PDB entry 1NIK | X-ray diffraction, 4.10 A resolution (low resolution: residue-level contacts below are approximate; hydrogen-bond / salt-bridge calls are withheld) | chains A and I of the 12 polymer chains in the assembly

[Chain A]
Protein: RPB1
From: Saccharomyces cerevisiae
Notes: EC 2.7.7.6
Reference sequence: P04050 (RPB1_YEAST); residue numbers follow UniProt; this construct covers 1-1733
Sequence (1733 residues; each row starts with the number of its first residue):
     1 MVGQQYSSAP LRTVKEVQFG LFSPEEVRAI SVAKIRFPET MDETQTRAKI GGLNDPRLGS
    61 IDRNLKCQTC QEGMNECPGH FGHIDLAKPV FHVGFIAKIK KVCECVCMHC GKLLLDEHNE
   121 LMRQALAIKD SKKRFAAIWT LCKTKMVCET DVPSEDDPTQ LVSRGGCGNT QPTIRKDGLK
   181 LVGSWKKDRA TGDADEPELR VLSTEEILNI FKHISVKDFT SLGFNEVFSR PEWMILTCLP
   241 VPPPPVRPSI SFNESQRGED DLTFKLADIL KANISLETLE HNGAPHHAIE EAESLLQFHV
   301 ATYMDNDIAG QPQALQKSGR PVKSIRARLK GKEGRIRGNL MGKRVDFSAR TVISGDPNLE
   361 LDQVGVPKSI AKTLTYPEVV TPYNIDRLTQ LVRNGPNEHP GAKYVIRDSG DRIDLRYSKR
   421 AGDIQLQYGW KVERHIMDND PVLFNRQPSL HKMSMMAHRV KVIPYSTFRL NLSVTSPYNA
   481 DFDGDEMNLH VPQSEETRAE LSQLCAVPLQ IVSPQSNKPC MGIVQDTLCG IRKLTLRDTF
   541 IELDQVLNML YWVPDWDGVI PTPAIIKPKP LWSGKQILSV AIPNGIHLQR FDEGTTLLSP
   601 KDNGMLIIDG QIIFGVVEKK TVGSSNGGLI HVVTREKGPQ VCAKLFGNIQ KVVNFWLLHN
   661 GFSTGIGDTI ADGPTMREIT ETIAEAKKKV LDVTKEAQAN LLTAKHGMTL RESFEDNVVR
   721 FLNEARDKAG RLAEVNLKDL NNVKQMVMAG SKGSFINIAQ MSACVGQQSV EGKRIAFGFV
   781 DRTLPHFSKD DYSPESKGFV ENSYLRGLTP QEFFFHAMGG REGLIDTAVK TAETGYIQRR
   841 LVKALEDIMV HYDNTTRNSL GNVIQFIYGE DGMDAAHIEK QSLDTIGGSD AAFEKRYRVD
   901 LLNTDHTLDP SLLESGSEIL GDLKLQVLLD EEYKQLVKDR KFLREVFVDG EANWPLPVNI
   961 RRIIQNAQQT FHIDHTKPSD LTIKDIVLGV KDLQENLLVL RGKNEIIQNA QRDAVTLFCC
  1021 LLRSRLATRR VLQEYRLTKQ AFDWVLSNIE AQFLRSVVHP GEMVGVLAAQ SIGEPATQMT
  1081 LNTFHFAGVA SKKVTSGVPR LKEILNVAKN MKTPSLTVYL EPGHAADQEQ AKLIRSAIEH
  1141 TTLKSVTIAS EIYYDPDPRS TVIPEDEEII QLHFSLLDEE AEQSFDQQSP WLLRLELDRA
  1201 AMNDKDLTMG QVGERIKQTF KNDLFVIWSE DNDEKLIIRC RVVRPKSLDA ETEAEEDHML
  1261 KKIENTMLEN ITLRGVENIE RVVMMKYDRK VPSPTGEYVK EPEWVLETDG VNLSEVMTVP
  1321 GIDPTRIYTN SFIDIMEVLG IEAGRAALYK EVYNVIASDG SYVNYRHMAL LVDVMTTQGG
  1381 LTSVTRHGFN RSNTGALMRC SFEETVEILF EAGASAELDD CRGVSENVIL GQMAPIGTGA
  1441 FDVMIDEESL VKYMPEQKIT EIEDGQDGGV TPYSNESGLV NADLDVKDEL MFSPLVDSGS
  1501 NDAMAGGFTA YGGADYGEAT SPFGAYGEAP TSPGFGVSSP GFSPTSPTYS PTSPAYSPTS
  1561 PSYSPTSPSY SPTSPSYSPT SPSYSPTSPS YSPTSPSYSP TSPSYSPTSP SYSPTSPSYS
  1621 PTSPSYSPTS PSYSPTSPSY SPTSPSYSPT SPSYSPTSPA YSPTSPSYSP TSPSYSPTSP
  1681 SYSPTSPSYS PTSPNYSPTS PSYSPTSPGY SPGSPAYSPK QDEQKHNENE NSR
Disordered / not traced: 1, 155-160, 187-198, 250-258, 315-320, 1082-1091, 1177-1186, 1244-1253, 1453-1733
Ion coordination: Zn2+ site 1: Cys67, Cys70, His80; Zn2+ site 2: Cys110, Cys167
Swiss-Prot annotation at these positions:
  - region: Pro248 to Asp260 (Lid loop), Asn306 to Lys323 (Rudder loop), Pro810 to Glu822 (Bridging helix)
  - binding site (Zn(2+)): Cys67, Cys70, Cys77, His80, Cys107, Cys110, Cys148, Cys167
  - binding site (Mg(2+)): Asp481, Asp483, Asp485
  - modified residue: Thr1471 (Phosphothreonine)
  - cross-link (Glycyl lysine isopeptide (Lys-Gly)): Lys695 (interchain with G-Cter in ubiquitin), Lys1246 (interchain with G-Cter in ubiquitin), Lys1350 (interchain with G-Cter in ubiquitin)

[Chain I]
Protein: DNA-directed RNA polymerase II, chain RPB9
From: Saccharomyces cerevisiae
Notes: EC 2.7.7.6
Reference sequence: P27999 (RPB9_YEAST); residues 1-122 here = UniProt positions 1-122
Sequence (122 residues; each row starts with the number of its first residue):
     1 MTTFRFCRDC NNMLYPREDK ENNRLLFECR TCSYVEEAGS PLVYRHELIT NIGETAGVVQ
    61 DIGSDPTLPR SDRECPKCHS RENVFFQSQQ RRKDTSMVLF FVCLSCSHIF TSDQKNKRTQ
   121 FS
Disordered / not traced: 1, 121-122
Ion coordination: Zn2+ site 1: Cys7, Cys10, Cys29, Cys32; Zn2+ site 2: Cys75, Cys78, Cys103, Cys106
Swiss-Prot annotation at these positions:
  - zinc finger: Cys7 to Cys32 (C4-type), Ser71 to Thr111 (TFIIS-type)
  - binding site (Zn(2+)): Cys7, Cys10, Cys29, Cys32, Cys75, Cys78, Cys103, Cys106
  - modified residue: Ser40 (Phosphoserine)

[How chain A and chain I interact]
Contacting residue pairs (59):
  Gln698(A) - Gln87(I)
  Gln698(A) - Met97(I)
  Gln698(A) - Val98(I)
  Gln698(A) - Leu99(I)
  Gln698(A) - Ser112(I)
  Ala699(A) - Ser112(I)
  Ala699(A) - Gln114(I)
  Ala699(A) - Lys115(I)
  Asn700(A) - Asp113(I)
  Asn700(A) - Lys115(I)
  Asn700(A) - Asn116(I)
  Leu701(A) - Gln114(I)
  Leu701(A) - Lys115(I)
  Leu702(A) - Lys115(I)
  Thr709(A) - Lys93(I)
  Thr709(A) - Asp94(I)
  Leu710(A) - Met97(I)
  Arg711(A) - Gln87(I)
  Arg711(A) - Thr95(I)
  Arg711(A) - Ser96(I)
  Arg711(A) - Met97(I)
  Phe714(A) - Met97(I)
  Asp781(A) - Arg91(I)
  Arg782(A) - Thr67(I)
  Ser788(A) - Thr67(I)
  Ser788(A) - Leu68(I)
  Ser788(A) - Pro69(I)
  Lys789(A) - Asp65(I)
  Lys789(A) - Thr67(I)
  Lys789(A) - Pro69(I)
  Asp790(A) - Phe86(I)
  Asp790(A) - Gln87(I)
  Tyr792(A) - Gln87(I)
  Thr1147(A) - Leu48(I)
  Ile1148(A) - Glu47(I)
  Ile1148(A) - Leu48(I)
  Ile1148(A) - Ile49(I)
  Ala1149(A) - Arg45(I)
  Ala1149(A) - Glu47(I)
  Ser1150(A) - Arg45(I)
  Ser1150(A) - His46(I)
  Glu1151(A) - Leu42(I)
  Glu1151(A) - Tyr44(I)
  Glu1151(A) - Arg45(I)
  Ile1152(A) - Pro41(I)
  Ile1152(A) - Val43(I)
  Ile1152(A) - Tyr44(I)
  Tyr1153(A) - Pro41(I)
  Tyr1153(A) - Leu42(I)
  Tyr1154(A) - Glu18(I)
  Tyr1154(A) - Leu25(I)
  Tyr1154(A) - Pro41(I)
  Pro1190(A) - Glu18(I)
  Trp1191(A) - Val43(I)
  Asp1198(A) - Ile49(I)
  Lys1261(A) - Tyr44(I)
  Glu1264(A) - Tyr44(I)
  Glu1264(A) - His46(I)
  Leu1268(A) - His46(I)
Other interface residues (no listed pair), chain A (33 interface residues in all): Ala697, Lys1144, Pro1156, Val1162
Other interface residues (no listed pair), chain I (33 interface residues in all): Asn23, Arg24, Pro66

[Overview]
The chain A/chain I interface involves 33 residues from each chain. Cys67(A), Cys70(A) and His80(A) form the
Zn2+ site 1. UniProt lists 8 Zn2+-binding residues and 3 Mg2+-binding residues on chain A; 8 Zn2+-binding
residues on chain I.
Here chain A is RPB1 and chain I is DNA-directed RNA polymerase II, chain RPB9, both from Saccharomyces
cerevisiae. Entry 1NIK (Wild Type RNA Polymerase II) was determined by X-ray diffraction.
